PDB entry 6GYU | electron microscopy, 3.00 A resolution | chains A and D of the 5 polymer chains in the assembly

# Chain A
Name: Centromere DNA-binding protein complex CBF3 subunit C
From: Saccharomyces cerevisiae (strain ATCC 204508 / S288c)
Reference sequence: P35203 (CBF3C_YEAST); residue numbers follow UniProt; this construct covers 1-478
Amino-acid sequence (478 residues; row label = number of the first residue in the row):
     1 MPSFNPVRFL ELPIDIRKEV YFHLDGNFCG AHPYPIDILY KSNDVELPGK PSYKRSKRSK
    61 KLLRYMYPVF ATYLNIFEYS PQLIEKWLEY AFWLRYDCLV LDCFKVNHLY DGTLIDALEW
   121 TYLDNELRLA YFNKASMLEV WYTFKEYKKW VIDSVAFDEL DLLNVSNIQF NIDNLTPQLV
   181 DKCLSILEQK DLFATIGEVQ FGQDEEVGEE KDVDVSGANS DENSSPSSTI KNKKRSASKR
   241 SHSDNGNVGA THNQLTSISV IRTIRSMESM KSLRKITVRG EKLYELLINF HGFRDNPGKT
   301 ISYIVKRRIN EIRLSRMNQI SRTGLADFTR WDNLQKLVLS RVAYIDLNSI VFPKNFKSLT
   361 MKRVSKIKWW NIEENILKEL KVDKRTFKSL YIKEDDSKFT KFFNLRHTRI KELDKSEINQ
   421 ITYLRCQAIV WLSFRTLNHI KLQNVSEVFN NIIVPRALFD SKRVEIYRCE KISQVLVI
Unresolved in the structure: 1-2, 50-54, 205-252

# Chain D
Name: Suppressor of kinetochore protein 1
From: Saccharomyces cerevisiae (strain ATCC 204508 / S288c)
Reference sequence: P52286 (SKP1_YEAST); numbering as in UniProt (aligned over 1-194)
Amino-acid sequence (194 residues; numbered 1 to 194; the number before each row is that of its first residue):
     1 MVTSNVVLVS GEGERFTVDK KIAERSLLLK NYLNDMHDSN LQNNSDSESD SDSETNHKSK
    61 DNNNGDDDDE DDDEIVMPVP NVRSSVLQKV IEWAEHHRDS NFPDEDDDDS RKSAPVDSWD
   121 REFLKVDQEM LYEIILAANY LNIKPLLDAG CKVVAEMIRG RSPEEIRRTF NIVNDFTPEE
   181 EAAIRRENEW AEDR
Unresolved in the structure: 1-3, 36-73, 193-194

# Interface between chain A and chain D
Pairs across the interface (82):
  F4(A) - Y132(D)
  F4(A) - I158(D)  hydrophobic
  F4(A) - R161(D)
  P6(A) - T169(D)
  V7(A) - I172(D)  hydrophobic
  R8(A) - E129(D)  salt bridge
  F9(A) - Y132(D)
  F9(A) - V154(D)  hydrophobic
  F9(A) - I158(D)  hydrophobic
  L12(A) - Y132(D)  hydrophobic
  D15(A) - N139(D)
  I16(A) - I135(D)  hydrophobic
  I16(A) - L136(D)  hydrophobic
  I16(A) - N139(D)
  E19(A) - K144(D)  salt bridge
  E19(A) - L147(D)
  E19(A) - C151(D)  hydrogen bond (backbone-side chain)
  V20(A) - C151(D)
  V20(A) - V154(D)  hydrophobic
  V20(A) - A155(D)
  V20(A) - I158(D)  hydrophobic
  F22(A) - R111(D)
  F22(A) - K112(D)  hydrogen bond (backbone-side chain)
  H23(A) - R111(D)
  H23(A) - D148(D)  salt bridge
  H23(A) - K152(D)
  L24(A) - A155(D)
  L24(A) - I158(D)  hydrophobic
  D25(A) - K112(D)  salt bridge
  N27(A) - R159(D)
  F28(A) - R159(D)
  C29(A) - R159(D)
  C29(A) - G160(D)
  G30(A) - G160(D)
  R58(A) - A191(D)
  K61(A) - W190(D)  hydrogen bond (side chain-backbone)
  K61(A) - A191(D)  hydrogen bond (side chain-backbone)
  Y65(A) - W190(D)  hydrophobic
  M66(A) - W190(D)  hydrophobic
  K86(A) - P163(D)
  E89(A) - P163(D)
  Y90(A) - R161(D)  hydrogen bond (side chain-backbone)
  Y90(A) - S162(D)
  Y90(A) - P163(D)
  Y90(A) - I166(D)  hydrophobic
  F92(A) - N188(D)
  F92(A) - W190(D)  hydrophobic
  F92(A) - A191(D)  hydrophobic
  W93(A) - I166(D)
  W93(A) - R167(D)
  W93(A) - F170(D)  hydrophobic
  W93(A) - I184(D)  hydrophobic
  W93(A) - N188(D)
  Y96(A) - F170(D)  hydrophobic
  Y96(A) - F176(D)
  Y96(A) - I184(D)  hydrophobic
  Y96(A) - E187(D)  hydrogen bond
  D97(A) - R161(D)  salt bridge
  D97(A) - I166(D)
  D97(A) - T169(D)
  C98(A) - V173(D)  hydrophobic
  L99(A) - I158(D)  hydrophobic
  L99(A) - R161(D)
  L101(A) - D175(D)
  K105(A) - D175(D)  salt bridge
  K149(A) - E180(D)  salt bridge
  W150(A) - F176(D)  hydrophobic
  W150(A) - E180(D)
  K362(A) - D108(D)  salt bridge
  R363(A) - D109(D)  salt bridge
  F403(A) - D104(D)
  N404(A) - N101(D)
  R406(A) - N101(D)  hydrogen bond
  Q443(A) - D108(D)
  Q443(A) - D109(D)
  K462(A) - D104(D)  salt bridge
  K462(A) - D106(D)
  Y467(A) - D104(D)
  Y467(A) - D106(D)  hydrogen bond (side chain-backbone)
  Y467(A) - D107(D)
  R468(A) - D109(D)  salt bridge
  R468(A) - S110(D)  hydrogen bond
Other interface residues (no listed pair), chain A (53 interface residues in all): S3, L10, Y21, L94, L114, K398, K441, N444, E465
Other interface residues (no listed pair), chain D (49 interface residues in all): K30, F102, S113, Q128, M157, E165, R185, E192
Interface features reported in the paper:
  - interface residues, chain A: L12(A), L24(A)

# In short
The interface between chain A and chain D involves 53 residues on one side and 49 on the other; the contacts
include 9 hydrogen bonds and 11 salt bridges. Polar contacts include R8(A)-E129(D), E19(A)-K144(D) and
H23(A)-D148(D). The paper reports interface residues L12(A) and L24(A).
Here chain A is Centromere DNA-binding protein complex CBF3 subunit C and chain D is Suppressor of kinetochore
protein 1, both from Saccharomyces cerevisiae (strain ATCC 204508 / S288c). Entry 6GYU (Cryo-EM structure of
the CBF3-msk complex of the budding yeast kinetochore) was determined by electron microscopy (same publication
as 6GYP and 6GYS).
